4XLR - chains F and P of the 10 polymer chains in the assembly; structure by X-ray diffraction, 4.30 A resolution (low resolution: residue-level contacts below are approximate; hydrogen-bond / salt-bridge calls are withheld).

# Chain F
Protein: RNA polymerase sigma factor SigA
Organism: Thermus aquaticus
UniProt: Q9EZJ8 (SIGA_THEAQ); numbering as in UniProt (aligned over 92-438)
Chain sequence (347 residues; each row starts with the number of its first residue):
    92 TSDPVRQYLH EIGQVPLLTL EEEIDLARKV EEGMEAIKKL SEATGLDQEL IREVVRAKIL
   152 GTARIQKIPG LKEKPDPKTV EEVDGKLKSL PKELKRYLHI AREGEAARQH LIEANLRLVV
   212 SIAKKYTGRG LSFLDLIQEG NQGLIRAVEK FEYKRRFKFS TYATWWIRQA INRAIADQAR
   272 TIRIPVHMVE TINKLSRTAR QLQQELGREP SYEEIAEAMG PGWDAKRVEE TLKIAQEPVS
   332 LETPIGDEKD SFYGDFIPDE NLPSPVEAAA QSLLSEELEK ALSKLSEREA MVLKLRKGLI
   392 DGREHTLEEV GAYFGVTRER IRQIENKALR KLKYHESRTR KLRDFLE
Disordered / not traced: 92-93
Curated features (UniProtKB/Swiss-Prot):
  - DNA-binding region: Leu398 to Asn417 (H-T-H motif)
  - region: Ser93 to Ile128 (Sigma-70 factor domain-1)
  - motif: Asp226 to Gln229 (Interaction with polymerase core subunit RpoC)

# Chain P
Molecule: 48-nt DNA strand
Sequence (48 nucleotides; each row starts with the number of its first residue):
     1 GCATCCGTGA GTCGAGGGTA ATAAGCACAA TTTAACACTT TTGTCAAG

# Interface between chain F and chain P
Pairs across the interface (34; chain F residue first):
  Lys216(F) with DA23(P)
  Tyr217(F) with DA23(P)
  Thr218(F) with DA23(P)
  Gly219(F) with DA23(P)
  Arg220(F) with DA23(P)
  Arg259(F) with DA24(P)
  Gln260(F) with DA24(P)
  Asn263(F) with DA24(P)
  Glu281(F) with DC26(P)
  Asn284(F) with DA23(P)
  Ser287(F) with DA23(P)
  Arg288(F) with DA24(P); DG25(P)
  Arg291(F) with DT22(P)
  Gln327(F) with DA21(P)
  Ile336(F) with DG17(P)
  Gly337(F) with DG17(P)
  Asp338(F) with DG16(P)
  Glu339(F) with DA15(P); DG16(P)
  Ser342(F) with DG16(P); DG17(P)
  Phe347(F) with DG17(P)
  Arg387(F) with DG43(P)
  Thr397(F) with DT42(P); DG43(P)
  Leu398(F) with DG43(P)
  Glu399(F) with DT42(P)
  Arg409(F) with DG43(P); DT44(P)
  Glu410(F) with DT44(P); DC45(P)
  Arg413(F) with DT44(P); DC45(P)
Other interface residues (no listed pair), chain F (29 interface residues in all): Arg264, Lys285

# In short
29 residues of chain F face 13 of chain P across their interface.
Here chain F is RNA polymerase sigma factor SigA (Thermus aquaticus) and chain P is a 48-nt DNA strand. Entry
4XLR (Crystal structure of T.aquaticus transcription initiation complex with CarD containing bubble promoter
and RNA) was determined by X-ray diffraction together with 4XLS and 4XAX from the same study.
